8JWI - chain A; structure by electron microscopy, 2.94 A resolution.

[Chain A]
Name: Multidrug resistance protein 1
From: Plasmodium falciparum (isolate 3D7)
UniProtKB: Q7K6A5 (Q7K6A5_PLAF7); residue numbers follow UniProt; this construct covers 38-1419
Sequence (1387 residues; row label = number of the first residue in the row):
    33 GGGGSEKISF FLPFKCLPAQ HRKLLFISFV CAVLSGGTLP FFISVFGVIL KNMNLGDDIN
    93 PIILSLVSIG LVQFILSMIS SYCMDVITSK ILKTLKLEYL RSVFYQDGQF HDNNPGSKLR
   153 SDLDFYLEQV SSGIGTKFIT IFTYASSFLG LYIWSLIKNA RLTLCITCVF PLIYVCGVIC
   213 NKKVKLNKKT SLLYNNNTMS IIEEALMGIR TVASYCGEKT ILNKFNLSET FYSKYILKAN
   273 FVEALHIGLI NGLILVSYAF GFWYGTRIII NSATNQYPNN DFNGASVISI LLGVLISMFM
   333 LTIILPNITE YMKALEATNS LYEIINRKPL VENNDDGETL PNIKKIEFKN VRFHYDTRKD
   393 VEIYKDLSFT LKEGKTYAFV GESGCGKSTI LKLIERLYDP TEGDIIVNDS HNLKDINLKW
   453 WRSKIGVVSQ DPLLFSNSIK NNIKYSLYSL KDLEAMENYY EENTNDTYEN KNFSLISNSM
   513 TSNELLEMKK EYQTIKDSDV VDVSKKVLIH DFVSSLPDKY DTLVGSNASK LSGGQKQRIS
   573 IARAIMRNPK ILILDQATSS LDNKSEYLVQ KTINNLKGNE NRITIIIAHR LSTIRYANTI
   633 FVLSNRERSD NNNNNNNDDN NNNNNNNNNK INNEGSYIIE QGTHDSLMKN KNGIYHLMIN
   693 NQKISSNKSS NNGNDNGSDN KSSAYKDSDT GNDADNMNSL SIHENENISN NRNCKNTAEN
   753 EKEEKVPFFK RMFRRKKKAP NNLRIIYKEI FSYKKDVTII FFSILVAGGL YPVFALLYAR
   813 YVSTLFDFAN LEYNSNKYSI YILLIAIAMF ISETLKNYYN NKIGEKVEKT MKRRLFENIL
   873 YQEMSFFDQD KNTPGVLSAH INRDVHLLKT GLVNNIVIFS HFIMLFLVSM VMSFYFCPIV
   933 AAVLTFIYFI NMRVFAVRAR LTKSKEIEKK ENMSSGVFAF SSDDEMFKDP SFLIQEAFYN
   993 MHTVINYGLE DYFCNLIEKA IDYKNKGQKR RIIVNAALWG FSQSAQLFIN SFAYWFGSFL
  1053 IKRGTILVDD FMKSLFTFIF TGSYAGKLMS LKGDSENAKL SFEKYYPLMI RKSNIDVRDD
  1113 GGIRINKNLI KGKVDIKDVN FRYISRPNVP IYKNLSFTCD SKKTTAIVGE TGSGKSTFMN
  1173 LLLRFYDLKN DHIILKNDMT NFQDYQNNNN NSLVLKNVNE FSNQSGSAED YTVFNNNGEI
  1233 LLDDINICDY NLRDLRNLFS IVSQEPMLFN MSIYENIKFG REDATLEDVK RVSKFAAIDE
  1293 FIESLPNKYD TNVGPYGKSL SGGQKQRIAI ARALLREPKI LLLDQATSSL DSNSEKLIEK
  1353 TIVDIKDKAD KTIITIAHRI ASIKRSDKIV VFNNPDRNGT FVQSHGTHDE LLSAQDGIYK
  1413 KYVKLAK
Not modelled in the structure: 33-38, 85-90, 309-315, 492-517, 639-664, 696-771, 952-978, 1181-1228, 1419
Differences from the reference sequence: expression tag (33-37); conflict Gln588 (Glu in Q7K6A5), Gln1337 (Glu in Q7K6A5)
Ion coordination: Mg2+ site 1: Gln462 (together with ATP); Mg2+ site 2: Gln1256 (together with ATP)
Ligand contacts:
  - ATP (adenosine-5'-triphosphate), molecule 1: Asp144, Tyr387, Thr389, Arg390, Ile395, Glu414, Ser415, Gly416, Cys417, Gly418, Lys419, Ser420, Thr421, Gln462, Gln588, His621, Phe1293, Lys1310, Ser1311, Ser1313, Gly1314, Gly1315, Gln1316, Ser1341
  - ATP, molecule 2: Phe544, Ser561, Lys562, Leu563, Ser564, Gly565, Gly566, Gln567, Ser592, Asp880, Tyr1135, Ser1137, Arg1138, Ile1143, Thr1163, Gly1164, Ser1165, Gly1166, Lys1167, Ser1168, Thr1169, Tyr1178, Gln1256
Curated features (UniProtKB/Swiss-Prot):
  - binding site (ATP): Tyr387, Thr389, Arg390, Ser415, Cys417, Gly418, Lys419, Ser420, Thr421, Gln462, Lys562, Ser564, Gly566, Gln567, Tyr1135, Arg1138, Thr1163, Gly1164, Gly1166, Lys1167 and 7 more in UniProt
  - binding site (Mg(2+)): Gln462, Ser1168, Gln1256
  - site: Phe331 (Important for mefloquine and halofantrine binding)
  - mutagenesis: Asn86 (N86Y: Decreases ATPase activity), Tyr184 (Y184F: Increases ATPase activity), Thr199 (T199A: Increases ATPase activity), Lys217 (K217Q: Significantly increases ATPase activity; when associated with Q-220 and Q-221), Lys220 (K220Q: Significantly increases ATPase activity; when associated with Q-217 and Q-221), Lys221 (K221Q: Significantly increases ATPase activity; when associated with Q-217 and Q-220), Phe331 (F331A: Results in less ATPase activity when stimulated with mefloquine or halofantrine, indicating the role of the residue in mefloquine and halofantrine binding), Ser1034 (S1034C: Decreases ATPase activity), Asn1042 (N1042D: Decreases ATPase activity), Asp1246 (D1246Y: Decreases ATPase activity)

[In short]
Ligands of chain A: ATP. From UniProt: 27 ATP-binding residues, 3 Mg2+-binding residues and 10 mutagenesis
sites.
Chain A is Multidrug resistance protein 1 (Plasmodium falciparum (isolate 3D7)); the structure, Cryo-EM
structure of the outward-facing Plasmodium falciparum multidrug resistance protein 1, was determined by
electron microscopy, deposited together with 8JVH, 8JW4, 8JWF and 8JWG.
